Entry 7EEQ (electron microscopy, 3.96 A resolution); this record covers chains A and B of the 24 polymer chains in the assembly.

Chain A (and B):
Molecule: Tailspike head-binding domain
Notes: chain B of this document is another copy of the same molecule, construct and numbering; everything in this record applies to it too
Sequence (102 residues; each row starts with the number of its first residue):
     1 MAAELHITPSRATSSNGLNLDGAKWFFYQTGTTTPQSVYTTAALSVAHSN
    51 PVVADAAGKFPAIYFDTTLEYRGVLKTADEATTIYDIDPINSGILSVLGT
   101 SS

How chain A and chain B interact:
Pairs across the interface - 45 pairs, chain A then chain B:
  Met1(A) - Asp66(B)  hydrogen bond (backbone-side chain)
  Met1(A) - Thr68(B)
  Ala2(A) - Leu44(B)
  Ala2(A) - Phe65(B)
  Ala2(A) - Asp66(B)
  Ala2(A) - Thr67(B)  hydrogen bond (backbone-backbone)
  Ala3(A) - Ala42(B)
  Ala3(A) - Leu44(B)  hydrophobic
  Ala3(A) - Phe65(B)
  Glu4(A) - Tyr64(B)
  Glu4(A) - Phe65(B)  hydrogen bond (backbone-backbone)
  Glu4(A) - Asn91(B)
  Glu4(A) - Ser92(B)
  Glu4(A) - Ile94(B)
  Leu5(A) - Ile63(B)
  Leu5(A) - Tyr64(B)  hydrophobic
  His6(A) - Trp25(B)
  His6(A) - Ile63(B)  hydrogen bond (backbone-backbone)
  His6(A) - Phe65(B)
  His6(A) - Ile90(B)
  Ile7(A) - Ile7(B)
  Ile7(A) - Pro9(B)  hydrophobic
  Thr8(A) - Ser10(B)  hydrogen bond (side chain-backbone)
  Thr8(A) - Trp25(B)
  Thr8(A) - Phe60(B)
  Pro9(A) - Tyr85(B)
  Ser10(A) - Ser10(B)
  Ser10(A) - Tyr85(B)  hydrogen bond (backbone-side chain)
  Arg11(A) - Thr13(B)  hydrogen bond (side chain-backbone)
  Arg11(A) - Ser14(B)  hydrogen bond (side chain-backbone)
  Arg11(A) - Ser15(B)
  Arg11(A) - Ile84(B)
  Asn19(A) - Ser15(B)  hydrogen bond (side chain-backbone)
  Asn19(A) - Asn16(B)  hydrogen bond (side chain-backbone)
  Asn19(A) - Gly17(B)
  Ala42(A) - Pro89(B)  hydrophobic
  Ala57(A) - Ser15(B)
  Lys59(A) - Ile84(B)  hydrogen bond (side chain-backbone)
  Tyr64(A) - Ile87(B)
  Tyr64(A) - Pro89(B)
  Ile87(A) - Leu5(B)  hydrophobic
  Pro89(A) - Leu5(B)
  Ile90(A) - Leu5(B)
  Leu95(A) - Leu98(B)  hydrophobic
  Ser102(A) - Met1(B)
Also at the interface, not in a pair above, chain A (24 interface residues in all): Gly17, Ile94, Val97
Also at the interface, not in a pair above, chain B (37 interface residues in all): Ala2, Thr8, Arg11, Phe27, Thr83, Asp88, Leu95, Ser102

Overview:
24 residues of chain A face 37 of chain B across their interface, with 11 hydrogen bonds. Polar contacts
include Met1(A)-Asp66(B), Thr8(A)-Ser10(B) and Ser10(A)-Tyr85(B).
Both chains are Tailspike head-binding domain. Entry 7EEQ (Cyanophage Pam1 tail machine) was determined by
electron microscopy (same publication as 7EEA, 7EEL and 7EEP).
